1DMU - chains F and A; structure by X-ray diffraction, 2.20 A resolution.

# Chain F
Molecule: 17-nt DNA strand
Sequence (17 nucleotides; row label = number of the first residue in the row; numbers below 1 keep their minus sign (DA-8 is residue -8)):
    -8 ATCGCCTAAT AGGCGAT
Ion coordination: Ca2+ site 1: DT1, DA2 (shared with Asp116(A) of chain A); Ca2+ site 2: DA2 (shared with Asp116(A), Asp142(A), Ile143(A) of chain A)

# Chain A
Protein: Bgli restriction endonuclease
From: Bacillus subtilis
Notes: EC 3.1.21.4
UniProt: O68557 (T2B1_BACSU); numbering as in UniProt (aligned over 1-299)
Sequence (299 residues; each row starts with the number of its first residue):
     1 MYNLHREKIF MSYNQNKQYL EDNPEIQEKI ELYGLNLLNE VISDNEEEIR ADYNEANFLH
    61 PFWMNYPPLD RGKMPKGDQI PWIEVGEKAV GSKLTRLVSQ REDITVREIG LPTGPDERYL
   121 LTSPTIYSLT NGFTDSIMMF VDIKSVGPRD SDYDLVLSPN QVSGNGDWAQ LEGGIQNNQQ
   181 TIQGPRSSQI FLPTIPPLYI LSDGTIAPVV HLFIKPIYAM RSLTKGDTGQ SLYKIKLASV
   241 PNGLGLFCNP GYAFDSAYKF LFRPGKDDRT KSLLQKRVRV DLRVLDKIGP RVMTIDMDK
Modified residues: Cys248 (s-s bond to seo)
Glycans and other covalent adducts: beta-mercaptoethanol (BME) linked to Cys248
Ion coordination: Ca2+ site 1 near Gly77 (its only coordinating residue here); Ca2+ site 2: Ser99, Arg101, Ile104; Ca2+ site 3: Asp116 (shared with DT1(F), DA2(F) of chain F); Ca2+ site 4: Asp116, Asp142, Ile143 (shared with DA2(F) of chain F)
Swiss-Prot annotation at these positions:
  - binding site (Mg(2+)): Asp116, Asp142, Ile143

# How chain F and chain A interact
Residue-residue contacts - 32 pairs, chain F then chain A:
  DA0(F) with Gln275(A), phosphate contact
  DT1(F) with Asn160(A), hydrogen bond to the phosphate; Lys271(A), base contact
  DA2(F) with Ile83(A), phosphate contact; Asp116(A), phosphate contact; Asp142(A), phosphate contact; Lys144(A), salt bridge to the phosphate; Gln161(A), hydrogen bond to the phosphate; Arg277(A), base contact
  DG3(F) with Gly72(A), base contact; Ile83(A), sugar contact; Lys144(A), phosphate contact; Ser145(A), hydrogen bond to the phosphate; Asp150(A), sugar contact; Lys266(A), base contact; Arg277(A), hydrogen bond to the base
  DG4(F) with Lys73(A), base contact; Gln79(A), sugar contact; Val146(A), phosphate contact; Gly147(A), hydrogen bond to the phosphate; Asp150(A), phosphate contact; Tyr218(A), hydrogen bond to the phosphate; Lys266(A), hydrogen bond to the base
  DC5(F) with Lys73(A), sugar contact; Met74(A), sugar contact; Pro75(A), phosphate contact; Lys76(A), hydrogen bond to the phosphate; Arg149(A), salt bridge to the phosphate; Asp150(A), hydrogen bond to the base; Lys266(A), base contact
  DG6(F) with Met74(A), sugar contact; Lys76(A), salt bridge to the phosphate
Other interface residues (no listed pair), chain F (8 interface residues in all): DA7
Other interface residues (no listed pair), chain A (28 interface residues in all): Gly77, Asp78, Glu87, Gly114, Ile143, Ser158

# Overview
8 residues of chain F and 28 residues of chain A are in contact; the contacts include 9 hydrogen bonds and 3
salt bridges. Polar contacts include DG3(F)-Arg277(A), DG4(F)-Lys266(A) and DC5(F)-Asp150(A). From UniProt: 3
Mg2+-binding residues on chain A.
Chain F is a 17-nt DNA strand and chain A is Bgli restriction endonuclease (Bacillus subtilis); the structure,
Crystal structure of the restriction endonuclease BglI (e.c.3.1.21.4) bound to its dna recognition sequence,
was determined by X-ray diffraction.
